1M1X - chains A and B; structure by X-ray diffraction, 3.30 A resolution.

[Chain A]
Name: Integrin alpha-V
From: Homo sapiens
Chain sequence (957 residues; row label = number of the first residue in the row):
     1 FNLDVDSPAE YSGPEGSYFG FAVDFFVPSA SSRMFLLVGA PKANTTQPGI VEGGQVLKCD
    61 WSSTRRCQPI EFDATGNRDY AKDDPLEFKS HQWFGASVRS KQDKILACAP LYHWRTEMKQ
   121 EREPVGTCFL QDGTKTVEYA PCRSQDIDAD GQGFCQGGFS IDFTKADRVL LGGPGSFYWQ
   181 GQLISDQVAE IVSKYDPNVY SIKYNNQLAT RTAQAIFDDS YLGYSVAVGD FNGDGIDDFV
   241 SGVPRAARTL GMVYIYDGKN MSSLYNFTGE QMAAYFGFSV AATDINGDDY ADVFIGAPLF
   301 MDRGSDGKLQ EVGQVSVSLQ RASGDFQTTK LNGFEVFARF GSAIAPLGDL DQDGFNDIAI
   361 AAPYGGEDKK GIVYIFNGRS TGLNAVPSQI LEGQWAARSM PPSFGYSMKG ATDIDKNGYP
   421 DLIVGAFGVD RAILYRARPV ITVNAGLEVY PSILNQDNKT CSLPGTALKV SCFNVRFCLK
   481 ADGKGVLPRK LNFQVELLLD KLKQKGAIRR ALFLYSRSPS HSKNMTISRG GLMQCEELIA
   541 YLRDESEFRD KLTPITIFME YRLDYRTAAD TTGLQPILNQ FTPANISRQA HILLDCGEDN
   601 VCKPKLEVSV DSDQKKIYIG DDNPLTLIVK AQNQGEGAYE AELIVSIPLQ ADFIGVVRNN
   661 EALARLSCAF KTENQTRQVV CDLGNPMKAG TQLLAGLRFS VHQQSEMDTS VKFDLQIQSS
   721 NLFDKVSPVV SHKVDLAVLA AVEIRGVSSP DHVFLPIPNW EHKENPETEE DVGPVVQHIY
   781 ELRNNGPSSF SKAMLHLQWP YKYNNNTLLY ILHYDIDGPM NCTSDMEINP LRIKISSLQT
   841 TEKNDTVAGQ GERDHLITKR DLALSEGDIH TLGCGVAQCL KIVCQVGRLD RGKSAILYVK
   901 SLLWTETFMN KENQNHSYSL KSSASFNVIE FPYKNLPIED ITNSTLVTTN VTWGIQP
Disordered / not traced: 839-867, 957
Disulfides: Cys59-Cys67, Cys108-Cys128, Cys142-Cys155, Cys461-Cys472, Cys478-Cys535, Cys596-Cys602, Cys668-Cys681, Cys822-Cys884, Cys874-Cys879
Glycans and other covalent adducts: N-acetylglucosamine (NAG) linked to Asn44, Asn260, Asn266, Asn458, Asn585, Asn943, Asn950
Bound ions: Mn2+ site 1: Asp230, Ile236, Asp238; Mn2+ site 2: Asp284, Asn286, Asp288, Tyr290; Mn2+ site 3: Asp351, Asp353, Phe355, Asp357; Mn2+ site 4: Asp415, Tyr419, Asp421; Mn2+ site 5: Asp599, Val601, Glu636

[Chain B]
Name: Integrin beta-3
From: Homo sapiens
Reference sequence: P05106 (ITB3_HUMAN); residues 1-692 here correspond to UniProt positions 27-718 (UniProt number = residue number + 26)
Chain sequence (692 residues; each row starts with the number of its first residue):
     1 GPNICTTRGV SSCQQCLAVS PMCAWCSDEA LPLGSPRCDL KENLLKDNCA PESIEFPVSE
    61 ARVLEDRPLS DKGSGDSSQV TQVSPQRIAL RLRPDDSKNF SIQVRQVEDY PVDIYYLMDL
   121 SYSMKDDLWS IQNLGTKLAT QMRKLTSNLR IGFGAFVDKP VSPYMYISPP EALENPCYDM
   181 KTTCLPMFGY KHVLTLTDQV TRFNEEVKKQ SVSRNRDAPE GGFDAIMQAT VCDEKIGWRN
   241 DASHLLVFTT DAKTHIALDG RLAGIVQPND GQCHVGSDNH YSASTTMDYP SLGLMTEKLS
   301 QKNINLIFAV TENVVNLYQN YSELIPGTTV GVLSMDSSNV LQLIVDAYGK IRSKVELEVR
   361 DLPEELSLSF NATCLNNEVI PGLKSCMGLK IGDTVSFSIE AKVRGCPQEK EKSFTIKPVG
   421 FKDSLIVQVT FDCDCACQAQ AEPNSHRCNN GNGTFECGVC RCGPGWLGSQ CECSEEDYRP
   481 SQQDECSPRE GQPVCSQRGE CLCGQCVCHS SDFGKITGKY CECDDFSCVR YKGEMCSGHG
   541 QCSCGDCLCD SDWTGYYCNC TTRTDTCMSS NGLLCSGRGK CECGSCVCIQ PGSYGDTCEK
   601 CPTCPDACTF KKECVECKKF DREPYMTENT CNRYCRDEIE SVKELKDTGK DAVNCTYKNE
   661 DDCVVRFQYY EDSSGKSILY VVEEPECPKG PD
Disordered / not traced: 1-54, 435-531, 691-692
Disulfides: Cys177-Cys184, Cys232-Cys273, Cys374-Cys386, Cys406-Cys433, Cys536-Cys544, Cys542-Cys547, Cys549-Cys558, Cys560-Cys583, Cys567-Cys581, Cys575-Cys586, Cys588-Cys598, Cys601-Cys604, Cys608-Cys655, Cys614-Cys635, Cys617-Cys631, Cys663-Cys687
Glycans and other covalent adducts: N-acetylglucosamine (NAG) linked to Asn320, Asn371; glycan linked to Asn559, Asn654
Bound ions: Mn2+: Ser123, Asp127
UniProt features mapped onto this chain:
  - region: Cys177 to Cys184 (Involved in CX3CL1-, NRG1-, FGF1- and IGF1-binding), Gln267 to Met287 (CX3CL1-binding)
  - binding site (Mg(2+)): Ser121, Ser123, Glu220
  - binding site (Ca(2+)): Ser123, Asp126, Asp127, Asp158, Asn215, Asp217, Pro219, Glu220, Asp251, Met335
  - glycosylation (N-linked (GlcNAc...) asparagine): Asn99, Asn320, Asn371, Asn452, Asn559, Asn654

[Chain A / chain B interface]
Pairs across the interface (88; chain A residue first):
  Tyr18(A) with Val266(B), hydrophobic
  Phe21(A) with Arg261(B); Val266(B), hydrophobic
  Trp93(A) with Gly264(B); Val266(B), hydrophobic
  Leu111(A) with Leu262(B)
  Gln120(A) with Pro169(B)
  Glu121(A) with Pro169(B)
  Arg122(A) with Ile167(B); Ser168(B)
  Phe154(A) with Ile167(B), hydrophobic; Arg216(B)
  Gln156(A) with Leu262(B)
  Phe159(A) with Arg261(B); Leu262(B), hydrophobic
  Trp179(A) with Pro163(B), hydrophobic
  Asp218(A) with Lys253(B)
  Asp219(A) with Asp217(B); Ala218(B); Pro219(B)
  Tyr221(A) with His255(B); Asp259(B); Leu262(B)
  Tyr224(A) with Leu258(B), hydrogen bond (side chain-backbone); Arg261(B), hydrogen bond; Leu262(B), hydrophobic
  Arg245(A) with Pro219(B); Thr254(B), hydrogen bond (side chain-backbone); Asp259(B), salt bridge
  Thr249(A) with Ile256(B); Tyr321(B), hydrogen bond
  Gln271(A) with Leu324(B)
  Met272(A) with Asn320(B); Tyr321(B), hydrophobic; Leu324(B)
  Ala273(A) with Ile256(B), hydrophobic; Leu292(B), hydrophobic
  Tyr275(A) with Ile256(B), hydrophobic; Ala257(B); Leu258(B), hydrogen bond (side chain-backbone); Asp259(B), hydrogen bond
  Phe278(A) with Arg261(B)
  Leu299(A) with Leu258(B), hydrophobic
  Met301(A) with Leu324(B)
  Arg303(A) with Arg563(B); Asp565(B), salt bridge
  Ser305(A) with Asp552(B); Arg563(B)
  Asp306(A) with Asp552(B)
  Gly307(A) with Arg563(B); Asp565(B)
  Lys308(A) with Val359(B)
  Leu309(A) with Leu324(B)
  Glu311(A) with Ser291(B), hydrogen bond
  Phe337(A) with Leu294(B), hydrophobic; Glu297(B)
  Arg339(A) with Pro268(B)
  Ser399(A) with Gln267(B)
  Met400(A) with Val266(B); Gln267(B)
  Tyr406(A) with Arg261(B)
  Phe427(A) with Val266(B), hydrophobic
  Arg658(A) with Met535(B), hydrogen bond (side chain-backbone); Tyr556(B)
  Arg665(A) with Met535(B)
  Leu666(A) with Met535(B)
  Ser667(A) with Met535(B)
  Glu743(A) with Gln590(B)
  Arg745(A) with Gly592(B); Thr603(B)
  Gly746(A) with Thr603(B)
  Val747(A) with Pro602(B); Thr603(B)
  Ser749(A) with Asp606(B)
  Phe754(A) with Thr656(B); Tyr657(B), hydrophobic; Lys658(B)
  Pro758(A) with Arg666(B)
  Glu781(A) with Tyr594(B), hydrogen bond; Pro602(B); Thr603(B)
  Arg783(A) with Tyr594(B)
  Ser894(A) with Tyr594(B), hydrogen bond
  Ile896(A) with Tyr594(B)
  Gly954(A) with Lys658(B)
  Ile955(A) with Val664(B), hydrophobic; Glu686(B); Cys687(B), hydrophobic
Other interface residues (no listed pair), chain A (72 interface residues in all): Lys42, His113, Glu123, Ala149, Pro174, Arg248, Pro298, Gly304, Tyr364, Pro401, Ile654, Val656, Cys668, Arg698, Pro750, Asp751, Ile779, Ser836
Other interface residues (no listed pair), chain B (65 interface residues in all): Ser162, Pro170, Gly293, Leu317, Glu323, Glu358, Cys536, Ser537, Ser551, Trp553, Tyr557, Cys604, Pro605, Thr609, Lys650, Asp662, Cys663, Pro688

[In short]
Chain A and chain B form an interface of 72 and 65 residues respectively, with 10 hydrogen bonds and 2 salt
bridges. Polar contacts include Arg245(A)-Asp259(B), Arg303(A)-Asp565(B) and Tyr224(A)-Leu258(B). Covalently
linked N-acetylglucosamine: at Asn44(A), Asn260(A), Asn266(A), Asn458(A), Asn585(A) and Asn943(A) and 1 more.
Here chain A is Integrin alpha-V and chain B is Integrin beta-3, both from Homo sapiens. Entry 1M1X (Crystal
structure of the extracellular segment of integrin alpha VBETA3 bound to MN2+) was determined by X-ray
diffraction (same publication as 1L5G).
